PDB entry 2NZD | X-ray diffraction, 2.65 A resolution | chains J and B of the 10 polymer chains in the assembly

# Chain J
Molecule: 145-nt DNA strand
Sequence (145 nucleotides; row label = number of the first residue in the row; numbers below 1 keep their minus sign (DA-72 is residue -72)):
   -72 ATCAATATCCACCTGCAGATACTACCAAAAGTGTATTTGGAAACTGCTCC
   -22 ATCAAAAGGCATGTTCAGCTGATTCAGCTGAACATGCCTTTTGATGGAGC
    28 AGTTTCCAAATACACTTTTGGTAGTATCTGCAGGTGGATATTGAT
Metal / ion sites: Mn2+ site 1: DG-34, DG-33; Mn2+ site 2 near DG4 (its only coordinating residue here); Mn2+ site 3 near DG26 (its only coordinating residue here); Mn2+ site 4 near DG47 (its only coordinating residue here); Mn2+ site 5 near DG60 (its only coordinating residue here)

# Chain B
Name: Histone H4
From: Xenopus laevis
UniProt: P62799 (H4_XENLA); residues 1-102 here = UniProt positions 1-102
Chain sequence (102 residues; row label = number of the first residue in the row):
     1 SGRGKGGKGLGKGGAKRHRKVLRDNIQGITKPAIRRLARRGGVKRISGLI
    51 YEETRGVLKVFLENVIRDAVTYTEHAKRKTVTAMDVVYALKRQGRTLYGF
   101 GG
Disordered / not traced: 1-20

# Interface between chain J and chain B
Pairs across the interface (14; chain J residue first):
  DG7(J) - Arg45(B)  hydrogen bond to the sugar
  DG7(J) - Ile46(B)  sugar contact
  DG7(J) - Ser47(B)  phosphate contact
  DG7(J) - Gly48(B)  hydrogen bond to the phosphate
  DA8(J) - Arg35(B)  salt bridge to the phosphate
  DA8(J) - Arg45(B)  phosphate contact
  DA8(J) - Ile46(B)  hydrogen bond to the phosphate
  DT16(J) - Val21(B)  phosphate contact
  DT16(J) - Arg23(B)  phosphate contact
  DT17(J) - Arg23(B)  salt bridge to the phosphate
  DG26(J) - Lys79(B)  phosphate contact
  DC27(J) - Arg78(B)  phosphate contact
  DC27(J) - Lys79(B)  hydrogen bond to the phosphate
  DC27(J) - Thr80(B)  hydrogen bond to the phosphate
Other interface residues (no listed pair), chain J (9 interface residues in all): DT6, DA9, DA28
Other interface residues (no listed pair), chain B (11 interface residues in all): Lys77

# Overview
The interface between chain J and chain B involves 9 residues on one side and 11 on the other; the contacts
include 5 hydrogen bonds and 2 salt bridges. Polar pairs include DG7(J)-Arg45(B), DG7(J)-Gly48(B) and
DA8(J)-Ile46(B).
Here chain J is a 145-nt DNA strand and chain B is Histone H4 (Xenopus laevis). Entry 2NZD (Nucleosome core
particle containing 145 bp of DNA) was determined by X-ray diffraction.
